Entry 2QDY (X-ray diffraction, 1.30 A resolution); this record covers chains A and B.

# Chain A
Name: Nitrile hydratase subunit alpha
From: Rhodococcus erythropolis
Notes: EC 4.2.1.84
Reference sequence: P13448 (NHAA_RHOER); residue numbers follow UniProt; this construct covers 1-207
Sequence (207 residues; each row starts with the number of its first residue):
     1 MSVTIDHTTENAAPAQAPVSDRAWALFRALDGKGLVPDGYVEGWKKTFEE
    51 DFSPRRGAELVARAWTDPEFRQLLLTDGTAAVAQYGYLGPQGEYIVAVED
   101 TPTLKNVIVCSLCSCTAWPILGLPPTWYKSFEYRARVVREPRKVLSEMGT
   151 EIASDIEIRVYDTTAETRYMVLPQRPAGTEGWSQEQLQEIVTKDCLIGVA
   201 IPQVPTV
Not modelled in the structure: 1-9, 207
Modified / non-standard residues: Cys113 (3-sulfinoalanine; CSD); Cys115 (3-sulfinoalanine; CSD)
Curated features (UniProtKB/Swiss-Prot):
  - binding site (Fe(3+)): Cys110, Cys113, Ser114, Cys115
  - modified residue: Cys113 (Cysteine sulfinic acid (-SO2H)), Cys115 (Cysteine sulfenic acid (-SOH))
Bound ions: Fe ion: Cys110, Cys113, Ser114, Cys115
Ligand contacts: 2-methylpropan-1-amine (IBN): Gln91, Cys113, Ser114, Cys115, Trp118

# Chain B
Name: Nitrile hydratase subunit beta
From: Rhodococcus erythropolis
Notes: EC 4.2.1.84
Reference sequence: P13449 (NHAB_RHOER); residues 1-212 here = UniProt positions 1-212
Sequence (212 residues; row label = number of the first residue in the row):
     1 MDGVHDLAGVQGFGKVPHTVNADIGPTFHAEWEHLPYSLMFAGVAELGAF
    51 SVDEVRYVVERMEPRHYMMTPYYERYVIGVATLMVEKGILTQDELESLAG
   101 GPFPLSRPSESEGRPAPVETTTFEVGQRVRVRDEYVPGHIRMPAYCRGRV
   151 GTISHRTTEKWPFPDAIGHGRNDAGEEPTYHVKFAAEELFGSDTDGGSVV
   201 VDLFEGYLEPAA
Not modelled in the structure: 212
Curated features (UniProtKB/Swiss-Prot):
  - natural variant: Met40 (M40V: In strain: ACV2)
Ligand contacts:
  - 2-methylpropan-1-amine (IBN): Tyr37, Met40, Val52, Arg56, Tyr72, Tyr76
  - Mg2+ (MG): Asp2, Gly3, Asp6, Ala144

# Chain A / chain B interface
Pairs across the interface (175; chain A residue first):
  Asn11(A) with Arg65(B)
  Ala13(A) with Met69(B), hydrophobic
  Pro14(A) with His66(B); Met69(B)
  Ala15(A) with Pro102(B); Pro104(B)
  Gln16(A) with His66(B), hydrogen bond; Glu74(B); Pro102(B); Pro104(B)
  Ala17(A) with Ala99(B); Gly101(B); Pro102(B), hydrogen bond (backbone-backbone)
  Val19(A) with Trp32(B), hydrophobic; Glu74(B)
  Ser20(A) with Trp32(B)
  Asp21(A) with Ala99(B)
  Arg22(A) with Glu74(B), salt bridge; Ile78(B); Pro102(B); Phe103(B)
  Ala23(A) with Trp32(B), hydrophobic; Leu35(B); Val77(B), hydrophobic
  Trp24(A) with Glu31(B); Trp32(B); Leu35(B), hydrophobic
  Ala25(A) with Leu95(B); Leu98(B), hydrophobic; Ala99(B)
  Leu26(A) with Leu39(B), hydrophobic; Val77(B); Val80(B), hydrophobic; Ala81(B), hydrophobic; Leu90(B), hydrophobic; Leu95(B), hydrophobic
  Phe27(A) with Leu39(B), hydrophobic
  Arg28(A) with Leu98(B), hydrogen bond (side chain-backbone)
  Ala29(A) with Leu90(B), hydrophobic; Leu98(B), hydrophobic
  Leu30(A) with Met84(B), hydrophobic; Ile89(B), hydrophobic; Leu90(B), hydrophobic
  Lys33(A) with Ile89(B); Leu90(B); Glu94(B), salt bridge
  Leu35(A) with Leu47(B); Ile89(B), hydrophobic
  Tyr40(A) with Ser38(B); Phe41(B), hydrogen bond (side chain-backbone); Ala42(B), hydrogen bond (side chain-backbone); Glu46(B)
  Val41(A) with His34(B); Leu35(B), hydrophobic; Ser38(B); Leu39(B), hydrophobic
  Trp44(A) with Ser38(B); Phe41(B), hydrophobic
  Lys45(A) with His34(B)
  Phe48(A) with Thr27(B); Phe28(B), hydrophobic; Tyr37(B), hydrophobic; Ser38(B)
  Glu49(A) with Thr27(B); Phe28(B)
  Tyr94(A) with His155(B), hydrogen bond; Thr157(B); Thr158(B), hydrogen bond (side chain-backbone); Glu159(B); Trp161(B), hydrophobic
  Val96(A) with His181(B)
  Ser111(A) with His5(B); Ala8(B)
  Leu112(A) with His5(B); Asp6(B); Arg141(B)
  Cys113(A) with Arg56(B); Tyr76(B); Arg141(B)
  Ser114(A) with Tyr37(B); Tyr72(B), hydrogen bond
  Cys115(A) with Arg56(B); Arg141(B)
  Trp118(A) with Tyr37(B), hydrophobic; Phe41(B), hydrophobic
  Leu123(A) with Thr27(B); Phe28(B), hydrophobic; Tyr73(B)
  Pro125(A) with Ile24(B), hydrophobic
  Trp127(A) with Val16(B), hydrophobic; Pro17(B); His18(B), hydrogen bond
  Lys129(A) with Tyr72(B); Tyr73(B)
  Ser130(A) with Pro17(B)
  Phe131(A) with Leu7(B), hydrophobic; Phe13(B), hydrophobic; Tyr67(B), hydrophobic; Met68(B); Arg75(B)
  Glu132(A) with Gly14(B); Lys15(B); Val16(B)
  Tyr133(A) with Val16(B), hydrophobic
  Arg134(A) with His5(B), hydrogen bond (side chain-backbone); Leu7(B); Ala8(B); Tyr67(B), hydrogen bond; Arg75(B)
  Ala135(A) with Leu7(B); Ala8(B); Gly9(B), hydrogen bond (backbone-backbone); Val10(B); Phe13(B), hydrophobic
  Arg136(A) with Phe13(B); Gly14(B), hydrogen bond (side chain-backbone); Lys15(B); Val16(B)
  Val138(A) with Ala8(B), hydrophobic; Tyr145(B); Phe190(B); Val199(B)
  Arg139(A) with Gly9(B), hydrogen bond (side chain-backbone); Gln11(B); Phe190(B); Asp193(B), salt bridge; Thr194(B), hydrogen bond (backbone-side chain); Asp195(B), hydrogen bond (backbone-backbone)
  Glu140(A) with Asp195(B)
  Pro141(A) with Asp195(B); Gly196(B)
  Arg142(A) with Asp195(B), hydrogen bond (side chain-backbone)
  Lys143(A) with Asp195(B), hydrogen bond (backbone-side chain)
  Val144(A) with Val16(B), hydrophobic
  Glu147(A) with Lys15(B)
  Met148(A) with Val16(B), hydrophobic; His18(B); Thr19(B); Val20(B), hydrogen bond (backbone-backbone)
  Thr150(A) with Val20(B)
  Glu157(A) with Ser198(B), hydrogen bond
  Ile158(A) with Gly197(B), hydrogen bond (backbone-backbone); Ser198(B), hydrogen bond (backbone-backbone)
  Arg159(A) with Lys183(B); Ser198(B), hydrogen bond; Val200(B)
  Val160(A) with Ser198(B), hydrogen bond (backbone-backbone); Val199(B); Val200(B), hydrogen bond (backbone-backbone)
  Tyr161(A) with Val200(B)
  Asp162(A) with Pro143(B); Tyr145(B), hydrogen bond; Val200(B), hydrogen bond (backbone-backbone); Asp202(B)
  Thr163(A) with Arg141(B)
  Thr164(A) with Arg141(B), hydrogen bond (backbone-side chain); Pro143(B); Val201(B); Asp202(B), hydrogen bond (side chain-backbone)
  Ala165(A) with Thr179(B); Asp202(B); Phe204(B), hydrophobic
  Glu166(A) with Trp161(B); Asp202(B)
  Thr167(A) with His181(B), hydrogen bond; Asp202(B), hydrogen bond
  Arg168(A) with Arg56(B)
  Tyr169(A) with His181(B), hydrogen bond
  Thr192(A) with Asn21(B), hydrogen bond
  Lys193(A) with Ile24(B)
  Asp194(A) with His18(B), salt bridge; Val20(B); Asn21(B), hydrogen bond (side chain-backbone)
  Val199(A) with Val20(B)
  Ala200(A) with Val20(B), hydrophobic
Also at the interface, not in a pair above, chain A (79 interface residues in all): Val36, Pro37, Pro90, Gln91, Cys110, Gly149
Also at the interface, not in a pair above, chain B (82 interface residues in all): Met40, Arg156, Leu203

# Overview
The interface between chain A and chain B involves 79 residues on one side and 82 on the other, with 34
hydrogen bonds and 4 salt bridges. Polar pairs include Arg22(A)-Glu74(B), Lys33(A)-Glu94(B) and
Arg139(A)-Asp193(B). 2-methylpropan-1-amine is bound between chain A and chain B.
Chain A is Nitrile hydratase subunit alpha and chain B is Nitrile hydratase subunit beta, both from
Rhodococcus erythropolis; the structure, Crystal Structure of Fe-type NHase from Rhodococcus erythropolis
AJ270, was determined by X-ray diffraction.
